Entry 8Z6B (electron microscopy, 3.00 A resolution); this record covers chains B and C of the 4 polymer chains in the assembly.

Chain B (and C):
Molecule: Polycystin-2
Source organism: Homo sapiens
Notes: chain C of this document is another copy of the same molecule, construct and numbering; everything in this record applies to it too
Reference sequence: Q13563 (PKD2_HUMAN); numbering as in UniProt (aligned over 1-968)
Amino-acid sequence (1007 residues; row label = number of the first residue in the row; numbers below 1 keep their minus sign (Met-38 is residue -38)):
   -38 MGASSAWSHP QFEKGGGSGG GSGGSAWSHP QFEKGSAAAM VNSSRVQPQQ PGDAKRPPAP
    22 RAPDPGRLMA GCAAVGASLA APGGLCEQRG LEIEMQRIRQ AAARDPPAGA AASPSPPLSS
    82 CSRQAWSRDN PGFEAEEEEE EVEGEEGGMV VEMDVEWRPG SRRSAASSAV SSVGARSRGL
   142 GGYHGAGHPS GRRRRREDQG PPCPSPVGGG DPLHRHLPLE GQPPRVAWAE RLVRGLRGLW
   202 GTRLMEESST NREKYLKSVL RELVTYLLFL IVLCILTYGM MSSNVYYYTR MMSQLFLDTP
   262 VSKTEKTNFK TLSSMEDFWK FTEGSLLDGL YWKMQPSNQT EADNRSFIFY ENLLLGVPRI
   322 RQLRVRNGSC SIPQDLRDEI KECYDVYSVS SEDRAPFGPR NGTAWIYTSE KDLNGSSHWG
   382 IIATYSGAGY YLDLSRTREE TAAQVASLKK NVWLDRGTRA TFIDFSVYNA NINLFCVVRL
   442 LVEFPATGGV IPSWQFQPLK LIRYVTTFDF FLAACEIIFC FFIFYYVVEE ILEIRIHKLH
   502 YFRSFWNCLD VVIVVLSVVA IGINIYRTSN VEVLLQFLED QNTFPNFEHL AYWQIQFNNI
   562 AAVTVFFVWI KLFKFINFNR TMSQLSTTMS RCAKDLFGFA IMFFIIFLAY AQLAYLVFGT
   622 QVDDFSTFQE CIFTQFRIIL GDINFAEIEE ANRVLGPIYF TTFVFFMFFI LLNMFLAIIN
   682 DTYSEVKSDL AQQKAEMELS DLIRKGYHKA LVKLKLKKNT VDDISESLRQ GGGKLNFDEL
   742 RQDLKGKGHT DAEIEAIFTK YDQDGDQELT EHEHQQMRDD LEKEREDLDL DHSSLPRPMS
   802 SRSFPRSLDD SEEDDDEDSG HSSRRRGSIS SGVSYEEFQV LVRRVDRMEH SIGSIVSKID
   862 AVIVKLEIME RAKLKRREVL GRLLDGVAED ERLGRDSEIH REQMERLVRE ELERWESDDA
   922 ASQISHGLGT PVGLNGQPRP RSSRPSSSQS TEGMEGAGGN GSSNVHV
Disordered / not traced: -38 to 215, 296-302, 699-968 (chain C: -38 to 215, 296-303, 699-968)
Disulfides: Cys331-Cys344
Glycans and other covalent adducts: N-acetylglucosamine (NAG) linked to Asn328, Asn375
Differences from the reference sequence: initiating methionine (-38); expression tag (-37 to -4); linker (-3 to 0)
UniProt features mapped onto this chain:
  - region: Arg803 to His822 (Linker), Asp810 to Gly821 (Important for interaction with PACS1 and PACS2)
  - motif: Leu641 to Asp643 (Selectivity filter)
  - binding site (cholesterol): Gln557
  - binding site (Ca(2+)): Leu641, Asp763, Asp765, Asp767, Glu769, Glu774
  - modified residue: Ser76 (Phosphoserine), Ser80 (Phosphoserine), Arg137 (Omega-N-methylarginine), Ser801 (Phosphoserine), Ser808 (Phosphoserine), Ser812 (Phosphoserine), Ser829 (Phosphoserine)
  - glycosylation (N-linked (GlcNAc...) asparagine): Asn299, Asn305, Asn328 (complex), Asn362, Asn375
  - natural variant: Arg306 (R306Q: In PKD2), Arg322 (R322Q: In PKD2; R322W: In PKD2), Ala356 (A356P: In PKD2), Ala384 (A384P: In PKD2), Trp414 (W414G: In PKD2), Arg420 (R420G: In PKD2), Ile479 (deletion: In PKD2), Arg504 to Val512 (deletion: In PKD2), Asp511 (D511V: In PKD2), Cys632 (C632R: In PKD2), Tyr684 (deletion: In PKD2), Arg807 (R807Q: In PKD2)
  - mutagenesis: Ser76 (S76A: Abolishes phosphorylation of the N-terminal domain. Abolishes the ability to complement a pkd2-deficient zebrafish mutant; when associated with A-80), Ser80 (S80A: Decreases phosphorylation of the N-terminal domain. Abolishes the ability to complement a pkd2-deficient zebrafish mutant; when associated with A-76), Trp201 (W201A: Abolishes increased channel activity due to a gain of function mutation; when associated with P-604), Cys331 (C331S: Does not affect localization to the cilium. Loss of ion channel function), Phe604 (F604A/I: No effect on channel activation; F604P: Gain-of-function mutation resulting in increased channel activity. Absence of gain of function; when associated with F-605 DEL ...), Phe605 (Abolishes increased channel activity due to a gain of function mutation; when associated with P-604), Phe629 (F629S: Abolishes increased channel activity due to a gain of function mutation; when associated with P-604. Reduces but do not abolish ion channel function; when associated with A-677 and A-681), Arg638 (R638C: Abolishes increased channel activity due to a gain of function mutation; when associated with P-604. Reduces but do not abolish ion channel function; when associated with A-677 and A-681 ...), Leu677 (L677A: Constitutive active channel; when associated with A-681. Reduces but do not abolish ion channel function; when associated with S-629 and A-681. Reduces but do not abolish ion channel function ...), Asn681 (N681A: Constitutive active channel; when associated with A-677. Reduces but do not abolish ion channel function; when associated with S-629 and A-677. Reduces but do not abolish ion channel function ...), Tyr684 (Y684A: Abolishes increased channel activity due to a gain of function mutation; when associated with P-604), Lys688 (K688A: Abolishes increased channel activity due to a gain of function mutation; when associated with P-604), 20 further mutagenesis entries in UniProt

Interface between chain B and chain C:
Residue-residue contacts (98; chain B residue first):
  Thr238(B) with Gln613(C)
  Met242(B) with Tyr616(C); Gly620(C)
  Val246(B) with Thr621(C)
  Tyr247(B) with Thr621(C); Asp624(C), hydrogen bond
  Tyr248(B) with Ile382(C); Ile452(C), hydrophobic
  Tyr249(B) with Thr448(C)
  Thr250(B) with Thr621(C), hydrogen bond (side chain-backbone)
  Met252(B) with Gly449(C); Gly450(C)
  Arg306(B) with Glu340(C), hydrogen bond (side chain-backbone)
  Phe310(B) with Thr448(C)
  Tyr311(B) with Arg417(C), hydrogen bond (backbone-side chain)
  Glu312(B) with Arg417(C), salt bridge; Ala447(C)
  Asn313(B) with Thr448(C)
  Leu314(B) with Ile341(C), hydrophobic
  Trp380(B) with Arg654(C), hydrogen bond (backbone-side chain)
  Gly381(B) with Arg654(C), hydrogen bond (backbone-side chain)
  Ile382(B) with Arg654(C)
  Tyr429(B) with Pro334(C); Leu337(C), hydrophobic; Ile341(C), hydrophobic
  Asn430(B) with Ala447(C); Thr448(C)
  Ala431(B) with Ile341(C), hydrophobic; Cys344(C)
  Asn432(B) with Cys331(C); Cys344(C); Tyr345(C); Ala447(C), hydrogen bond (side chain-backbone)
  Ile433(B) with Thr448(C)
  Asn434(B) with Pro334(C)
  Trp455(B) with Glu651(C)
  Ile463(B) with Pro334(C), hydrophobic
  Val466(B) with Ser332(C)
  Leu539(B) with Asp336(C); Leu337(C), hydrophobic
  Gln542(B) with Leu337(C); Glu340(C), hydrogen bond
  Asn560(B) with Asn653(C), hydrogen bond; Leu656(C)
  Ala563(B) with Leu614(C), hydrophobic; Leu617(C), hydrophobic; Val618(C), hydrophobic
  Val564(B) with Leu656(C), hydrophobic
  Val566(B) with Leu617(C), hydrophobic
  Phe567(B) with Ala610(C)
  Trp570(B) with Ala610(C), hydrophobic; Gln613(C), hydrogen bond
  Phe574(B) with Met603(C), hydrophobic; Ile606(C), hydrophobic; Ile607(C), hydrophobic
  Ile577(B) with Met603(C), hydrophobic
  Thr582(B) with Lys595(C)
  Met583(B) with Gly599(C); Ile602(C), hydrophobic; Met603(C), hydrophobic
  Gln585(B) with Asp596(C), hydrogen bond
  Leu586(B) with Gly599(C); Phe600(C); Met675(C), hydrophobic
  Ser587(B) with Met603(C)
  Leu597(B) with Ile671(C), hydrophobic
  Phe604(B) with Phe666(C), hydrophobic; Phe670(C), hydrophobic
  Phe605(B) with Phe666(C), hydrophobic
  Phe634(B) with Phe646(C), hydrophobic; Pro658(C), hydrophobic; Thr662(C)
  Phe637(B) with Thr662(C); Val665(C), hydrophobic
  Arg638(B) with Phe646(C); Phe661(C)
  Leu641(B) with Ile639(C); Gly642(C); Phe661(C), hydrophobic; Val665(C), hydrophobic; Phe669(C), hydrophobic
  Asp643(B) with Ile644(C)
  Leu673(B) with Phe669(C); Phe670(C), hydrophobic; Asn674(C)
  Phe676(B) with Phe670(C), hydrophobic; Asn674(C)
  Leu677(B) with Asn674(C); Leu677(C), hydrophobic
  Ile680(B) with Asn674(C)
  Asn681(B) with Ala678(C); Asn681(C)
  Tyr684(B) with Asp596(C); Met675(C), hydrophobic; Asp682(C)
  Ser685(B) with Asp682(C)
  Lys688(B) with Asp682(C), salt bridge; Glu686(C), salt bridge
Interface residues without a listed pair, chain B (66 interface residues in all): Cys235, Ser243, Asn245, Phe436, Ile571, Leu573, Thr589, Glu631, Ile640
Interface residues without a listed pair, chain C (68 interface residues in all): Glu343, Val347, Arg420, Val451, Tyr611, Gln622, Ser627, Ile640, Leu641, Asn645, Glu650, Ile679

Overview:
66 residues of chain B face 68 of chain C across their interface, with 11 hydrogen bonds and 3 salt bridges.
Among the polar pairs are Glu312(B)-Arg417(C), Lys688(B)-Asp682(C) and Lys688(B)-Glu686(C). Covalently linked
N-acetylglucosamine: at Asn328(B) and Asn375(B).
Chain B and chain C are both Polycystin-2 (Homo sapiens); the structure, Structure of
Polycystin-1/Polycystin-2 complex, was determined by electron microscopy.
